PDB entry 8DBU | electron microscopy, 3.40 A resolution | chains B and W of the 22 polymer chains in the assembly

Chain B:
Molecule: ATP synthase subunit alpha
Source organism: Escherichia coli
Notes: EC 7.1.2.2
Reference sequence: A0A7U9G3U3 (A0A7U9G3U3_ECOLX); numbering as in UniProt (aligned over 1-513)
Amino-acid sequence (513 residues; row label = number of the first residue in the row):
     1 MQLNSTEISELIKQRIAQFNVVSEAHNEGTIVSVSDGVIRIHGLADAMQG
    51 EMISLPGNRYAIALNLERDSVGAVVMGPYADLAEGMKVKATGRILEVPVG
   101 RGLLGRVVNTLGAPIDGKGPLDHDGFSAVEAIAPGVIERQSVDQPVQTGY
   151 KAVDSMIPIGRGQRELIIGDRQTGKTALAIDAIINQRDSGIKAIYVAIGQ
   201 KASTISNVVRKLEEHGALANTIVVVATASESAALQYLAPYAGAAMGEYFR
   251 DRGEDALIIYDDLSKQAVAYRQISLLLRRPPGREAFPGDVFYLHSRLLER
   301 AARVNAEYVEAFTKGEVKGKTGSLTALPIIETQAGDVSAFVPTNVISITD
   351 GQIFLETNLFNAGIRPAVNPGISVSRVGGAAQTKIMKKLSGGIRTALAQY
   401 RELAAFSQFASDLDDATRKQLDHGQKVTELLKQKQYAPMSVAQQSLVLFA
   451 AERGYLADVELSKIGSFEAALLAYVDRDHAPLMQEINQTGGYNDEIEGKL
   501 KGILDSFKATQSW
Construct notes: conflict Ala-47 (Cys in A0A7U9G3U3), Ala-90 (Cys in A0A7U9G3U3), Ala-193 (Cys in A0A7U9G3U3), Ala-243 (Cys in A0A7U9G3U3)
Bound ions: Mg2+: Thr-176 (together with ATP)
Ligand contacts:
  - ADP (adenosine-5'-diphosphate): Val-374, Ser-375, Arg-376
  - ATP (adenosine-5'-triphosphate): Tyr-150, Asp-170, Arg-171, Gln-172, Thr-173, Gly-174, Lys-175, Thr-176, Ala-177, Glu-331, Phe-360, Arg-365, Pro-366, Gln-433, Lys-434, Gln-435

Chain W:
Molecule: ATP synthase subunit delta
Source organism: Escherichia coli
Reference sequence: V0ZA15 (V0ZA15_ECOLX); residues 0-176 here correspond to UniProt positions 1-177 (UniProt number = residue number + 1)
Amino-acid sequence (177 residues; row label = number of the first residue in the row; numbering starts at 0):
     0 MSEFITVARPYAKAAFDFAVEHQSVERWQDMLAFAAEVTKNEQMAELLSG
    50 ALAPETLAESFIAVAGEQLDENGQNLIRVMAENGRLNALPDVLEQFIHLR
   100 AVSEATAEVDVISAAALSEQQLAKISAAMEKRLSRKVKLNAKIDKSVMAG
   150 VIIRAGDMVIDGSVRGRLERLADVLQS
Unresolved in the structure: 0-1, 175-176
Construct notes: conflict Ala-64 (Cys65 in V0ZA15), Ala-140 (Cys141 in V0ZA15)

How chain B and chain W interact:
Contacting residue pairs (23):
  Arg-15(B) / Val-173(W)  hydrogen bond (side chain-backbone)
  Arg-15(B) / Leu-174(W)  hydrogen bond (side chain-backbone)
  Phe-19(B) / Leu-170(W)  hydrophobic
  Val-21(B) / Arg-166(W)
  Ser-23(B) / Asp-160(W)  hydrogen bond (side chain-backbone)
  Ser-23(B) / Gly-161(W)
  Glu-24(B) / Ile-159(W)
  Glu-24(B) / Arg-169(W)  salt bridge
  Ala-25(B) / Val-158(W)
  His-26(B) / Asp-156(W)
  His-26(B) / Met-157(W)
  His-26(B) / Val-158(W)  hydrogen bond (backbone-backbone)
  Asn-27(B) / Asp-156(W)  hydrogen bond (side chain-backbone)
  Asn-27(B) / Met-157(W)
  Glu-28(B) / Arg-153(W)  salt bridge
  Glu-28(B) / Asp-156(W)  hydrogen bond (backbone-backbone)
  Glu-28(B) / Val-158(W)
  Ala-45(B) / Asp-156(W)
  Asn-58(B) / Asp-172(W)
  Arg-68(B) / Arg-8(W)
  Asp-69(B) / Ile-4(W)
  Asp-69(B) / Thr-5(W)
  Asp-69(B) / Arg-8(W)  salt bridge
Interface residues without a listed pair, chain B (19 interface residues in all): Ile-12, Ile-16, His-42, Leu-44, Asp-46, Lys-87

In short:
Chain B and chain W form an interface of 19 and 16 residues respectively; the contacts include 6 hydrogen
bonds and 3 salt bridges. Polar contacts include Glu-24(B)/Arg-169(W), Glu-28(B)/Arg-153(W) and
Asp-69(B)/Arg-8(W). Ligands of chain B: ATP and ADP.
Chain B is ATP synthase subunit alpha and chain W is ATP synthase subunit delta, both from Escherichia coli;
the structure, E. coli ATP synthase imaged in 10mM MgATP State2 "down" Fo classified, was determined by
electron microscopy together with 8DBP, 8DBQ, 8DBR, 8DBS, 8DBT, 8DBV and 8DBW from the same study.
